PDB entry 2Q0K | X-ray diffraction, 1.70 A resolution | chains A and B

[Chain A (and B)]
Name: Thioredoxin reductase
Source organism: Helicobacter pylori
Notes: EC 1.8.1.9; chain B of this document is another copy of the same molecule, construct and numbering; everything in this record applies to it too
UniProtKB: P56431 (TRXB_HELPY); numbering as in UniProt (aligned over 1-311)
Amino-acid sequence (311 residues; each row starts with the number of its first residue):
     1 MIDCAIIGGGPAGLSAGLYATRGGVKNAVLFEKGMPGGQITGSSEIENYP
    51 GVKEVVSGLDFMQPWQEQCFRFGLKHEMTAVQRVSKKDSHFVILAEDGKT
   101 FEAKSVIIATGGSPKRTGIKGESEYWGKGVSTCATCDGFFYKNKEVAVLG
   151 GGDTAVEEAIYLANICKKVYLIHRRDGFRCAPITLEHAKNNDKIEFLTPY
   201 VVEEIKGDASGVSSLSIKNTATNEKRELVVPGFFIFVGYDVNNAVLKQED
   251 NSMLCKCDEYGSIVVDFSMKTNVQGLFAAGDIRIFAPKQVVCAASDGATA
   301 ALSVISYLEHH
Disordered / not traced: 311
Disulfide bonds: C133-C136
Ligand contacts:
  - FAD (flavin-adenine dinucleotide): I7, G8, G9, G10, P11, A12, G13, F31, E32, K33, G38, Q39, I40, S43, E45, I46, N48, T79, A80, V81, A109, T110, G111, G112, P114, W126, T132, C133, C136, D137, N242, V245, A279, G280, D281, K288, Q289, V290, V291, A293
  - NADP (NAP; NADP nicotinamide-adenine-dinucleotide phosphate): T117, L149, G150, G151, G152, D153, T154, A155, E157, H173, R174, R175, R179, F236, V237, G238, Y260

[Chain A / chain B interface]
Contacting residue pairs (81; chain A residue first):
  S15(A) - P50(B)
  L18(A) - N48(B)
  Y19(A) - N48(B)  hydrogen bond (side chain-backbone)
  Y19(A) - T135(B)
  Y19(A) - Q289(B)  hydrogen bond
  Y19(A) - V291(B)
  T21(A) - F139(B)
  R22(A) - E47(B)  salt bridge
  R22(A) - N48(B)
  R22(A) - T135(B)  hydrogen bond (side chain-backbone)
  R22(A) - C136(B)  hydrogen bond (side chain-backbone)
  R22(A) - F139(B)
  G23(A) - Y161(B)  hydrogen bond (backbone-side chain)
  E47(A) - R22(B)  salt bridge
  E47(A) - Q68(B)  hydrogen bond (backbone-side chain)
  E47(A) - F72(B)
  N48(A) - Y19(B)  hydrogen bond (backbone-side chain)
  N48(A) - R22(B)
  Y49(A) - Y49(B)  hydrophobic
  Y49(A) - P50(B)  hydrogen bond (side chain-backbone)
  Y49(A) - Q68(B)  hydrogen bond (backbone-side chain)
  P50(A) - S15(B)
  P50(A) - Y49(B)  hydrogen bond (backbone-side chain)
  P50(A) - W65(B)  hydrophobic
  P50(A) - Q68(B)
  G51(A) - W65(B)
  G51(A) - Q68(B)  hydrogen bond (backbone-side chain)
  V52(A) - Q68(B)  hydrogen bond (backbone-side chain)
  K53(A) - P64(B)
  K53(A) - R71(B)  hydrogen bond (backbone-side chain)
  V55(A) - R71(B)
  W65(A) - P50(B)  hydrophobic
  W65(A) - G51(B)
  Q68(A) - E47(B)  hydrogen bond (side chain-backbone)
  Q68(A) - Y49(B)  hydrogen bond (side chain-backbone)
  Q68(A) - P50(B)
  Q68(A) - G51(B)  hydrogen bond (side chain-backbone)
  Q68(A) - V52(B)  hydrogen bond (side chain-backbone)
  R71(A) - K53(B)  hydrogen bond (side chain-backbone)
  F72(A) - E47(B)
  F72(A) - F139(B)  hydrophobic
  T135(A) - R22(B)  hydrogen bond (backbone-side chain)
  T135(A) - L302(B)
  C136(A) - R22(B)  hydrogen bond (backbone-side chain)
  F139(A) - R22(B)
  F139(A) - F72(B)  hydrophobic
  F140(A) - R22(B)
  Y161(A) - G23(B)  hydrogen bond (side chain-backbone)
  Y161(A) - I305(B)  hydrophobic
  Y161(A) - E309(B)
  N164(A) - E309(B)
  I165(A) - G23(B)
  I165(A) - G24(B)
  V265(A) - F267(B)
  D266(A) - F267(B)
  F267(A) - V265(B)
  F267(A) - D266(B)
  F267(A) - F267(B)  hydrophobic
  F267(A) - R283(B)
  F267(A) - F285(B)  hydrophobic
  R283(A) - F267(B)
  F285(A) - F267(B)  hydrophobic
  P287(A) - T299(B)
  Q289(A) - Y19(B)  hydrogen bond
  V291(A) - Y19(B)
  V291(A) - A294(B)  hydrophobic
  V291(A) - S295(B)
  C292(A) - S295(B)
  C292(A) - T299(B)
  A294(A) - V291(B)  hydrophobic
  S295(A) - V291(B)
  S295(A) - C292(B)
  S295(A) - S295(B)
  T299(A) - P287(B)
  T299(A) - C292(B)
  L302(A) - T135(B)
  I305(A) - Y161(B)  hydrophobic
  E309(A) - I160(B)
  E309(A) - Y161(B)
  E309(A) - N164(B)
  H310(A) - H187(B)
Also at the interface, not in a pair above, chain A (47 interface residues in all): K26, P64, E67, M269, I284, A298
Also at the interface, not in a pair above, chain B (46 interface residues in all): L18, V55, E67, I165, M269, I284, A298

[Summary]
47 residues of chain A face 46 of chain B across their interface; the contacts include 22 hydrogen bonds and 2
salt bridges. Among the polar pairs are R22(A)-E47(B), Y19(A)-N48(B) and Y19(A)-Q289(B). Ligands of chain A:
flavin-adenine dinucleotide and NADP.
Chain A and chain B are both Thioredoxin reductase (Helicobacter pylori); the structure, Oxidized thioredoxin
reductase from Helicobacter pylori in complex with NADP+, was determined by X-ray diffraction, deposited
together with 2Q0L.
